Entry 7B2L (electron microscopy, 3.90 A resolution); this record covers chains B and D of the 16 polymer chains in the assembly.

[Chain B (and D)]
Name: ANTH domain of Sla2
Source organism: Saccharomyces cerevisiae S288C
Notes: chain D of this document is another copy of the same molecule, construct and numbering; everything in this record applies to it too
Reference sequence: P33338 (SLA2_YEAST); numbering as in UniProt (aligned over 1-286)
Sequence (291 residues; numbered -4 to 286; the number before each row is that of its first residue; numbers below 1 keep their minus sign (Gly-4 is residue -4)):
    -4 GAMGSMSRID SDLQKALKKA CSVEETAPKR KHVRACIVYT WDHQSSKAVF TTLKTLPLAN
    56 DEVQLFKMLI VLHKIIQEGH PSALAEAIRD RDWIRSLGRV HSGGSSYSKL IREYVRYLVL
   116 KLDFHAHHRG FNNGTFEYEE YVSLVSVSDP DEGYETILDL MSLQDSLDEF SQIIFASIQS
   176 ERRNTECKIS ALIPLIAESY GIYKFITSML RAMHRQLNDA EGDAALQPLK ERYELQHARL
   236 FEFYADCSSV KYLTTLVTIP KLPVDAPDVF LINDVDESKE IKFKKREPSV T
Unresolved in the structure: -4 to 0, 213-221, 257-286
Construct notes: expression tag (-4 to 0)
Ligand contacts: PIO ([(2R)-2-octanoyloxy-3-[oxidanyl-[(1R,2R,3S,4R,5R,6S)-2,3,6-tris(oxidanyl)-4,5-diphosphonooxy-cyclohexyl]oxy-phosphoryl]oxy-propyl] octanoate): Lys14, Lys24, Lys26, His27
From the paper describing this entry:
  - binding site for PIO: Lys14, Lys24, Lys26, His27
  - mutagenesis - K10A/K13A, K10A/K13A/K14A, K10E/K13E, K10E/K13E/K14E, R25A, R29A: decreased growth
  - mutagenesis - Y247DEL/L248DEL: decreased stability
  - self-association interface (contacts with another copy of this molecule): Arg3, Ile4, Asp37, His38

[How chain B and chain D interact]
Pairs across the interface (5; chain B residue first):
  Arg3(B) - Asp37(D)  salt bridge
  Ile4(B) - Asp37(D)
  Asp37(B) - Arg3(D)  salt bridge
  Asp37(B) - Ile4(D)
  His38(B) - His38(D)
Interface residues without a listed pair, chain B (5 interface residues in all): Val33
Interface residues without a listed pair, chain D (5 interface residues in all): Val33

[In short]
The chain B/chain D interface involves 5 residues from each chain; the contacts include 2 salt bridges. The
salt-bridged pair is Arg3(B)-Asp37(D). From the paper: a binding site for PIO at Lys14(B), Lys24(B) and
Lys26(B) among others; K10A/K13A, K10A/K13A/K14A and K10E/K13E of chain B, among others, reduce growth; 7
substitutions were tested in all.
Both chains are ANTH domain of Sla2 (Saccharomyces cerevisiae S288C). Entry 7B2L (Structure of the endocytic
adaptor complex AENTH) was determined by electron microscopy.
